Entry 6IY3 (electron microscopy, 3.67 A resolution); this record covers chains H and I of the 11 polymer chains in the assembly.

== Chain H ==
Protein: Histone H2B
From: Xenopus laevis
Reference sequence: A0A1L8FQA5 (A0A1L8FQA5_XENLA); residues 28-125 here correspond to UniProt positions 29-126 (UniProt number = residue number + 1)
Amino-acid sequence (98 residues; each row starts with the number of its first residue):
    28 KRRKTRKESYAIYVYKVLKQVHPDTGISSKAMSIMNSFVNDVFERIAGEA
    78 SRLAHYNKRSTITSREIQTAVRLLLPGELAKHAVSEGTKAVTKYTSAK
Not modelled in the structure: 28

== Chain I ==
Molecule: 147-nt DNA strand
Sequence (147 nucleotides; numbered 1 to 147; the number before each row is that of its first residue):
     1 ATCAAAACTGTGCCGCAGTCGGCCGACCTGAGGGTCGCCGGGGTCTGCGG
    51 GGGGACCCTCTGGAAAGTGAAGGATAAGTGACGAGCGGAGACGGGATGGC
   101 GAACAGACACAAACACACAAGAGGTGAATGTTAGGACTGTTGCAGAT

== Chain H / chain I interface ==
Pairs across the interface (17; chain H residue first):
  Arg-29(H) / DA103(I)  phosphate contact
  Arg-29(H) / DC104(I)  hydrogen bond to the sugar
  Arg-30(H) / DG25(I)  hydrogen bond to the phosphate
  Arg-30(H) / DA26(I)  salt bridge to the phosphate
  Thr-32(H) / DC104(I)  hydrogen bond to the phosphate
  Arg-33(H) / DA26(I)  hydrogen bond to the base
  Arg-33(H) / DC27(I)  hydrogen bond to the sugar
  Tyr-42(H) / DT19(I)  hydrogen bond to the phosphate
  Tyr-42(H) / DC20(I)  phosphate contact
  Gly-53(H) / DT19(I)  phosphate contact
  Ile-54(H) / DG18(I)  sugar contact
  Ile-54(H) / DT19(I)  hydrogen bond to the phosphate
  Ser-56(H) / DG18(I)  phosphate contact
  Arg-86(H) / DC39(I)  phosphate contact
  Arg-86(H) / DG40(I)  salt bridge to the phosphate
  Ser-87(H) / DC39(I)  phosphate contact
  Thr-88(H) / DC39(I)  hydrogen bond to the phosphate
Other interface residues (no listed pair), chain H (12 interface residues in all): Ser-55
Other interface residues (no listed pair), chain I (12 interface residues in all): DC38, DA105

== Summary ==
Chain H and chain I each contribute 12 residues to their interface; the contacts include 8 hydrogen bonds and
2 salt bridges. Polar pairs include Arg-33(H)/DA26(I), Arg-29(H)/DC104(I) and Arg-33(H)/DC27(I).
Here chain H is Histone H2B (Xenopus laevis) and chain I is a 147-nt DNA strand. Entry 6IY3 (Structure of
Snf2-MMTV-A nucleosome complex at shl-2 in ADP state) was determined by electron microscopy (same publication
as 5Z3U, 5Z3V, 5Z3L, 5Z3O and 6IY2).
